6L8W - chain A; structure by X-ray diffraction, 2.05 A resolution.

== Chain A ==
Protein: Glycosyltransferase
Organism: Siraitia grosvenorii
Notes: EC 2.4.1.-
UniProt: K7NBW3 (K7NBW3_SIRGR); residues 1-454 here = UniProt positions 1-454
Chain sequence (454 residues; row label = number of the first residue in the row):
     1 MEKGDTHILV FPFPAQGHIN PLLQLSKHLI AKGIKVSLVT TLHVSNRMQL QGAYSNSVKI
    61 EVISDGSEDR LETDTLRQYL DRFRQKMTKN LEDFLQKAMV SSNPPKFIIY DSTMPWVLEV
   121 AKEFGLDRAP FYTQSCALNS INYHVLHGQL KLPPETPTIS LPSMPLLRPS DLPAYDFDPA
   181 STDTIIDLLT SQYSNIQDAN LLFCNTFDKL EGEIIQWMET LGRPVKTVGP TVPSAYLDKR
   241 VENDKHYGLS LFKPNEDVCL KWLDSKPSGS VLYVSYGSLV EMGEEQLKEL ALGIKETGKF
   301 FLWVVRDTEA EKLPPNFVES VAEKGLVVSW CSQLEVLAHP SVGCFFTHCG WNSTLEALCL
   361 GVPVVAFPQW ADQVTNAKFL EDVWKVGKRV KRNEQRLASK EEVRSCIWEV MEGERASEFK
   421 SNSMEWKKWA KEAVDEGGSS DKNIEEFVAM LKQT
Not modelled in the structure: 1-4, 237-247, 454
Construct notes: engineered mutation Ala15 (Ser in K7NBW3), His28 (Arg in K7NBW3), Arg47 (His in K7NBW3), Met48 (Leu in K7NBW3), Leu76 (Met in K7NBW3), Tyr79 (Thr in K7NBW3), Ile109 (Leu in K7NBW3)
Disulfide bonds: Cys259-Cys331

== In short ==
Chain A is Glycosyltransferase (Siraitia grosvenorii); the structure, Crystal structure of ugt transferase
mutant2, was determined by X-ray diffraction together with 6L8X, 6L8Z and 6L90 from the same study.
